Entry 1C21 (X-ray diffraction, 1.80 A resolution); this record covers chain A.

# Chain A
Protein: Methionine aminopeptidase
From: Escherichia coli
Notes: EC 3.4.11.18; fragment: methionine
UniProtKB: P07906 (AMPM_ECOLI); numbering as in UniProt (aligned over 2-264)
Amino-acid sequence (263 residues; numbered 2 to 264; the number before each row is that of its first residue):
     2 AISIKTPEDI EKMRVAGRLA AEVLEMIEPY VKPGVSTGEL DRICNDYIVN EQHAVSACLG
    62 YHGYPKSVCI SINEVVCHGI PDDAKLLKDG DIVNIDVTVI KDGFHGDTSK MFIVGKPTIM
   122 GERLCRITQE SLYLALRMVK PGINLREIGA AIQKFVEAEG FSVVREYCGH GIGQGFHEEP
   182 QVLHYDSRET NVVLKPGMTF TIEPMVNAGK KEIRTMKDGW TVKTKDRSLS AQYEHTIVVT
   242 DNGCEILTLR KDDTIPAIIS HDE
Disordered / not traced: 264
Sequence notes: engineered mutation Gln175 (Arg in P07906)
Ion coordination: Na+: Asn74, Val76, Ser231; Co2+ site 1: Asp97, Asp108, Glu235 (together with methionine); Co2+ site 2: Asp108, His171, Glu204, Glu235 (together with methionine)
Ligand contacts: methionine (MET): Cys59, Tyr62, Tyr65, Cys70, His79, Asp97, Thr99, Asp108, His171, Phe177, His178, Glu204, Trp221, Glu235

# Overview
Bound to chain A: methionine. The Na+ site is built by Asn74, Val76 and Ser231. Asp97, Asp108 and Glu235
coordinate Co2+ site 1.
Chain A is Methionine aminopeptidase (Escherichia coli); the structure, E. coli methionine aminopeptidase:
methionine complex, was determined by X-ray diffraction together with 1C22, 1C23, 1C24 and 1C27 from the same
study.
